9VMA - chains A and C of the 18 polymer chains in the assembly; structure by electron microscopy, 3.46 A resolution.

[Chain A (and C)]
Protein: RNA-dependent DNA polymerase
From: Escherichia coli
Notes: chain C of this document is another copy of the same molecule, construct and numbering; everything in this record applies to it too
UniProt: A0A6D0I497 (A0A6D0I497_ECOLX); residues 1-499 here = UniProt positions 1-499
Chain sequence (499 residues; row label = number of the first residue in the row):
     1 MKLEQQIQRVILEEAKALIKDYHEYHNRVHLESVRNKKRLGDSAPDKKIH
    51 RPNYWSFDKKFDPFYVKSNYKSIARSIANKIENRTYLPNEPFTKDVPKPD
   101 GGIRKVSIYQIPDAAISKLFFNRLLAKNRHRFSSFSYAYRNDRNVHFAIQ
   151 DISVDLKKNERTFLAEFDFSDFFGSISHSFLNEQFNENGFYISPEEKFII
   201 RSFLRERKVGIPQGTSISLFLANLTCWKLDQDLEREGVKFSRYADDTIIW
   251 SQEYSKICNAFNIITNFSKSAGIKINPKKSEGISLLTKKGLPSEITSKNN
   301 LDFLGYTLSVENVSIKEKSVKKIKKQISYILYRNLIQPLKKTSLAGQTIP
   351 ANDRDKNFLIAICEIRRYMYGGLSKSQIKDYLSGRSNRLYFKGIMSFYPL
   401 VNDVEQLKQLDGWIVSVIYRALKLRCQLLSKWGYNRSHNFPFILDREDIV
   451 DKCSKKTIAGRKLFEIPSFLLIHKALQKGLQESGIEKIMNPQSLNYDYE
Unresolved in the structure: 497-499
Metal / ion sites: Mg2+: Phe169, Asp245
Small-molecule neighbours: 2'-deoxyadenosine 5'-triphosphate (DTP): Lys98, Gly101, Arg104, Tyr139, Phe169, Ser170, Asp171, Phe172, Phe173, Gln213, Asp245, Asp246, Asn276, Lys278, Lys279, Tyr496
From the paper describing this entry:
  - conformationally variable residues (loop rearrangement): Phe92 to Ile108, Ser133 to Asn144, Lys288 to Asn299
  - catalytic residues: Tyr243 to Asp246 (by similarity / conservation)
  - catalytic residues: Asp245, Asp246
  - binding site for 2'-deoxyadenosine 5'-triphosphate: Asp245, Asp246
  - binding site for 2'-deoxyadenosine 5'-triphosphate: Lys98, Arg104 (proposed by the authors, not directly observed)
  - mutagenesis - Y25A, K98A/R104A, R140A: decreased catalytic activity
  - mutagenesis - Y496A/Y498A: abolished catalytic activity
  - mutagenesis - Y496A/Y498A: abolished growth in response to phage defense

[How chain A and chain C interact]
Pairs across the interface (18):
  Lys158(A) - Lys269(C)  hydrogen bond (backbone-side chain)
  Glu160(A) - Thr265(C)
  Arg161(A) - Cys258(C)
  Arg161(A) - Phe261(C)
  Arg161(A) - Ile283(C)
  Phe163(A) - Tyr254(C)
  Gln252(A) - Asn262(C)
  Tyr254(A) - Tyr254(C)  hydrophobic
  Gly290(A) - Pro277(C)
  Leu291(A) - Phe261(C)  hydrophobic
  Pro292(A) - Ser280(C)
  Pro292(A) - Glu281(C)
  Ser293(A) - Thr296(C)
  Glu294(A) - Tyr254(C)  hydrogen bond
  Glu294(A) - Ile283(C)
  Glu294(A) - Ile295(C)
  Glu294(A) - Thr296(C)
  Ile295(A) - Ile295(C)  hydrophobic
Also at the interface, not in a pair above, chain A (13 interface residues in all): Asn159
Also at the interface, not in a pair above, chain C (13 interface residues in all): Gly282

[In short]
Chain A and chain C each contribute 13 residues to their interface; the contacts include 2 hydrogen bonds.
Polar contacts include Lys158(A)-Lys269(C) and Glu294(A)-Tyr254(C). Chain A binds 2'-deoxyadenosine
5'-triphosphate. Phe169(A) and Asp245(A) form the Mg2+ site. The paper reports catalytic residues Tyr243(A),
Asp245(A) and Asp246(A); Y25A, K98A/R104A and R140A of chain A reduce catalytic activity.
Chain A and chain C are both RNA-dependent DNA polymerase (Escherichia coli); the structure, Cryo-EM structure
of substrate-bound DRT9 hexamer complex, was determined by electron microscopy (same publication as 9VKU).
